PDB entry 2GJZ | X-ray diffraction, 2.65 A resolution | chains L and H

# Chain L
Molecule: Catalytic elimination antibody 13G5 light chain
From: Mus musculus
Notes: fragment: Fab fragment; antibody fragment or engineered binder
Chain sequence (217 residues; row label = number of the first residue in the row; a row labelled like 27A-27E holds insertion residues (27A, then the next letters in order)):
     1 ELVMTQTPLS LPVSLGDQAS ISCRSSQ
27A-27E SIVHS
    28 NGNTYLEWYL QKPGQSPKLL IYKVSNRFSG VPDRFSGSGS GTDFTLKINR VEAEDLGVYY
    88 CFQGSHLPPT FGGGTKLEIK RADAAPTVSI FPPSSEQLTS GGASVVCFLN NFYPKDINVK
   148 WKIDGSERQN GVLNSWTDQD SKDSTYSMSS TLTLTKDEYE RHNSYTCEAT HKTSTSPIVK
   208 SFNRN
Cystine bridges: Cys23-Cys88, Cys134-Cys194
Ion coordination: Zn2+ site 1 near His27D (its only coordinating residue here); Zn2+ site 2 near Asp60 (its only coordinating residue here); Zn2+ site 3 near His93 (its only coordinating residue here); Zn2+ site 4: Asn138 (shared with His172(H) of chain H); Zn2+ site 5: Asp151, His189

# Chain H
Molecule: Catalytic elimination antibody 13G5 heavy chain
From: Mus musculus
Notes: fragment: Fab fragment; antibody fragment or engineered binder
Chain sequence (221 residues; each row starts with the number of its first residue; note: 15 numbers in that range are skipped by the numbering (no residue carries them; nothing is unmodelled there); a row labelled like 82A-82C holds insertion residues (82A, then the next letters in order)):
     1 QVQLKESGPG LVAPSQSLSI TCTVSGFSLT NYGVDWVRQP PGKGLEWVGV IWSGGSTNYN
    61 SALMSRLSIS KDNSKSQVFL KM
82A-82C NSL
    83 QTDDTAVYYC AKHWGGYY
100A-100E IPYGM
   101 DHWGQGTTVT VSSAKTTPPS VYPLAPGCGD
   133 TTGSSVTLGC LVKGYFPEPV TV
   156 TW
   162 NSGSLSSS
   171 VHTFPALLQS
   183 GLYTMSSSVT VPSS
   198 TWP
   202 SQTVT
   208 CSVAHPASST TVDKKL
   226 EPR
Cystine bridges: Cys22-Cys92, Cys142-Cys208
Ion coordination: Zn2+ site 1: Asp35, His95; Zn2+ site 2 near His102 (its only coordinating residue here); Zn2+ site 3: His172 (shared with Asn138(L) of chain L)

# Interface between chain L and chain H
Contacting residue pairs (76; chain L residue first):
  Tyr32(L) - Ile100A(H)
  Tyr32(L) - Pro100B(H)
  Glu34(L) - Tyr100C(H)
  Glu34(L) - Gly100D(H)
  Tyr36(L) - Gly100D(H)
  Tyr36(L) - Met100E(H)  hydrogen bond (side chain-backbone)
  Tyr36(L) - Trp103(H)
  Gln38(L) - Gln39(H)  hydrogen bond
  Gln38(L) - Tyr91(H)  hydrogen bond
  Gln42(L) - Tyr91(H)
  Ser43(L) - Tyr91(H)
  Ser43(L) - Trp103(H)
  Ser43(L) - Gly104(H)  hydrogen bond (side chain-backbone)
  Ser43(L) - Gln105(H)
  Pro44(L) - Leu45(H)  hydrophobic
  Pro44(L) - Tyr91(H)
  Pro44(L) - Trp103(H)  hydrogen bond (backbone-side chain)
  Leu46(L) - Gly100D(H)
  Leu46(L) - Met100E(H)
  Tyr49(L) - Trp96(H)  hydrophobic
  Tyr49(L) - Tyr100C(H)
  Phe55(L) - Trp96(H)  hydrophobic
  Phe55(L) - Asp101(H)
  Tyr87(L) - Gln39(H)  hydrogen bond
  Tyr87(L) - Lys43(H)
  Tyr87(L) - Gly44(H)
  Tyr87(L) - Leu45(H)  hydrophobic
  Phe89(L) - Met100E(H)  hydrophobic
  Leu94(L) - Asn58(H)
  Pro95(L) - Trp47(H)  hydrophobic
  Pro95(L) - Ser61(H)
  Pro96(L) - Trp47(H)
  Phe98(L) - Val37(H)  hydrophobic
  Phe98(L) - Leu45(H)
  Phe98(L) - Glu46(H)
  Phe98(L) - Trp47(H)
  Ser116(L) - Thr139(H)
  Phe118(L) - Leu124(H)
  Phe118(L) - Ala125(H)
  Phe118(L) - Pro126(H)
  Phe118(L) - Thr139(H)
  Pro119(L) - Ala125(H)
  Ser121(L) - Tyr122(H)
  Ser121(L) - Pro123(H)
  Glu123(L) - Pro123(H)
  Glu123(L) - Lys221(H)  salt bridge
  Gln124(L) - Tyr122(H)
  Gln124(L) - Lys145(H)
  Ser131(L) - Leu143(H)
  Val133(L) - Leu124(H)  hydrophobic
  Phe135(L) - Leu124(H)  hydrophobic
  Phe135(L) - Gly141(H)
  Phe135(L) - Phe174(H)  hydrophobic
  Phe135(L) - Ser188(H)
  Phe135(L) - Ser189(H)
  Phe135(L) - Ser190(H)
  Asn137(L) - Thr139(H)
  Asn137(L) - His172(H)
  Asn137(L) - Phe174(H)
  Asn137(L) - Ser190(H)
  Asn138(L) - His172(H)
  Leu160(L) - Leu177(H)  hydrophobic
  Leu160(L) - Gln179(H)
  Asn161(L) - Leu177(H)
  Ser162(L) - Phe174(H)
  Ser162(L) - Pro175(H)  hydrogen bond (side chain-backbone)
  Trp163(L) - Pro175(H)
  Thr164(L) - Thr173(H)
  Thr164(L) - Phe174(H)
  Ser174(L) - His172(H)  hydrogen bond
  Ser174(L) - Phe174(H)
  Met175(L) - Phe174(H)
  Ser176(L) - Phe174(H)
  Ser176(L) - Ser188(H)  hydrogen bond
  Thr180(L) - Gln179(H)  hydrogen bond
  Ser208(L) - Asp130(H)
Interface residues without a listed pair, chain L (40 interface residues in all): Glu1, Gly100, Ser127
Interface residues without a listed pair, chain H (45 interface residues in all): Tyr59, Asn60, Gly127, Leu140, Thr192

# Summary
40 residues of chain L and 45 residues of chain H are in contact, with 10 hydrogen bonds and 1 salt bridge.
Among the polar pairs are Glu123(L)-Lys221(H), Tyr36(L)-Met100E(H) and Gln38(L)-Gln39(H). The Zn2+ site 3 is
built by His172(H) and Asn138(L).
Here chain L is Catalytic elimination antibody 13G5 light chain and chain H is Catalytic elimination antibody
13G5 heavy chain, both from Mus musculus. Entry 2GJZ (Structure of Catalytic Elimination Antibody 13G5 from a
crystal in space group P2(1)) was determined by X-ray diffraction, deposited together with 2GK0.
